PDB entry 4QYZ | X-ray diffraction, 3.03 A resolution | chains F and L of the 13 polymer chains in the assembly

== Chain F ==
Molecule: CRISPR system Cascade subunit CasC
From: Escherichia coli
UniProtKB: Q46899 (CASC_ECOLI); residue numbers follow UniProt; this construct covers 1-363
Amino-acid sequence (363 residues; numbered 1 to 363; the number before each row is that of its first residue):
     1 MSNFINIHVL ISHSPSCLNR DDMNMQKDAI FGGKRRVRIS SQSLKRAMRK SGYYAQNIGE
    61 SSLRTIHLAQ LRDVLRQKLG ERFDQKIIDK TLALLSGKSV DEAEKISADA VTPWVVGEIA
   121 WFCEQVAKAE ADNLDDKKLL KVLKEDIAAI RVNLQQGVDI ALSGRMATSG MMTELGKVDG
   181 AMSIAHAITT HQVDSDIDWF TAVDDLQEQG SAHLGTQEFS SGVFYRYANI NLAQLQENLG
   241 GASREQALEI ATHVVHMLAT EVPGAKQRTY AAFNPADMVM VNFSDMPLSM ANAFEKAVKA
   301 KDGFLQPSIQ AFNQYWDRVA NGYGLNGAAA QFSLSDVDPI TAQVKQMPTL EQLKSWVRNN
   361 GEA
Unresolved in the structure: 363
From the paper describing this entry:
  - binding site for the 61-nt RNA strand (chain L): Arg20, Lys27, Ser40, Gln42, Ser43, Lys45, Arg46, Arg49, Ser163 to Ser169, Trp199, Phe200, Thr201, Ala202, Val203
  - binding site for the 40-nt DNA strand: Asp109 to Val111, Gln209, Gly210, Ser211, His213, Leu214

== Chain L ==
Molecule: 61-nt RNA strand
From: Escherichia coli
Sequence (61 nucleotides; each row starts with the number of its first residue):
     1 AUAAACCGCC AGUGAUAAGU GGAAUGCCAU GUGGGCUGUC GAGUUCCCGG CGCCAGCCGG
    61 G
Unresolved in the structure: 51-56

== Interface between chain F and chain L ==
Contacting residue pairs (43):
  Asn19(F) with G26(L), sugar contact; C27(L), phosphate contact; C28(L), hydrogen bond to the phosphate
  Arg20(F) with C27(L), sugar contact; C28(L), hydrogen bond to the phosphate; A29(L), salt bridge to the phosphate
  Asp21(F) with C27(L), base contact
  Asp22(F) with C27(L), base contact
  Asn24(F) with C28(L), base contact
  Lys27(F) with C27(L), salt bridge to the phosphate
  Ser40(F) with G26(L), hydrogen bond to the phosphate; C27(L), hydrogen bond to the phosphate
  Gln42(F) with U25(L), sugar contact; G26(L), phosphate contact; C27(L), phosphate contact
  Ser43(F) with G26(L), hydrogen bond to the sugar
  Lys45(F) with U25(L), salt bridge to the phosphate
  Arg46(F) with G26(L), hydrogen bond to the base
  Arg49(F) with G26(L), salt bridge to the phosphate
  Arg64(F) with U25(L), sugar contact
  Ser163(F) with A24(L), sugar contact; U25(L), phosphate contact
  Gly164(F) with A24(L), sugar contact
  Arg165(F) with A23(L), sugar contact
  Met166(F) with A23(L), base contact; A24(L), base contact
  Trp199(F) with G33(L), phosphate contact
  Phe200(F) with G31(L), base contact; G33(L), phosphate contact
  Thr201(F) with G31(L), hydrogen bond to the sugar; U32(L), sugar contact; G33(L), hydrogen bond to the sugar
  Ala202(F) with G31(L), base contact
  Val203(F) with U32(L), hydrogen bond to the phosphate
  Ser211(F) with G33(L), hydrogen bond to the base
  His213(F) with G31(L), base contact
  Gly264(F) with A29(L), phosphate contact
  Ala265(F) with C28(L), phosphate contact; A29(L), phosphate contact
  Lys266(F) with A29(L), phosphate contact; U30(L), base contact
  Arg268(F) with U30(L), phosphate contact
  Thr269(F) with G31(L), phosphate contact
Also at the interface, not in a pair above, chain F (31 interface residues in all): Leu18, Leu214

== In short ==
The interface between chain F and chain L involves 31 residues on one side and 11 on the other, with 10
hydrogen bonds and 4 salt bridges. Polar pairs include Arg46(F)-G26(L), Ser211(F)-G33(L) and Ser43(F)-G26(L).
The paper reports a binding site for the 61-nt RNA strand (chain L) at Arg20(F), Lys27(F) and Ser40(F) among
others; a binding site for the 40-nt DNA strand at Asp109(F), Gln209(F) and Gly210(F) among others.
Chain F is CRISPR system Cascade subunit CasC and chain L is a 61-nt RNA strand, both from Escherichia coli;
the structure, Crystal structure of a CRISPR RNA-guided surveillance complex, Cascade, bound to a ssDNA
target, was determined by X-ray diffraction.
